PDB entry 1N32 | X-ray diffraction, 3.00 A resolution | chains A and M of the 23 polymer chains in the assembly

Chain A:
Molecule: 16S ribosomal RNA
Organism: Thermus thermophilus
Sequence (1522 nucleotides; each row starts with the number of its first residue; note: 42 numbers in that range are skipped by the numbering (no residue carries them; nothing is unmodelled there); a row labelled like 190A-190L holds insertion residues (190A, then the next letters in order); numbering starts at 0):
     0 UUUGUUGGAG AGUUUGAUCC UGGCUCAGGG UGAACGCUGG CGGCGUGCCU AAGACAUGCA
    60 AGUCGUGCGG G
    73 CCGCGGGGUU UU
    88 ACUCCG
    95 UGGUC
   101 AGCGGCGGAC GGGUGAGUAA CGCGUGGGU
  129A G
   130 ACCUACCCGG AAGAGGGGGA CAACCCGGGG AAACUCGGGC UAAUCCCCCA UGUGGACCCG
   190 C
190A-190L CCCUUGGGGUGU
   191 GUCCAAAGGG CUUU
   216 GCCCGCUUCC GGAUGGGCCC GCGUCCCAUC AGCUAGUUGG UGGGGUAAUG GCCCACCAAG
   276 GCGACGACGG GUAGCCGGUC UGAGAGGAUG GCCGGCCACA GGGGCACUGA GACACGGGCC
   336 CCACUCCUAC GGGAGGCAGC AGUUAGGAAU CUUCCGCAAU GGGCGCAAGC CUGACGGAGC
   396 GACGCCGCUU GGAGGAAGAA GCCCUUCGGG GUGUAAACUC CUGAA
   442 CCCGGGACGA AACCCCCGAC GA
   474 GGGGACUGAC GGUACCGGG
   494 GUAAUAGCGC CGGCCAACUC CGUGCCAGCA GCCGCGGUAA UACGGAGGGC GCGAGCGUUA
   554 CCCGGAUUCA CUGGGCGUAA AGGGCGUGUA GGCGGCCUGG GGCGUCCCAU GUGAAAGACC
   614 ACGGCUCAAC CGUGGGGGAG CGUGGGAUAC GCUCAGGCUA GACGGUGGGA GAGGGUGGUG
   674 GAAUUCCCGG AGUAGCGGUG AAAUGCGCAG AUACCGGGAG GAACGCCGAU GGCGAAGGCA
   734 GCCACCUGGU CCACCCGUGA CGCUGAGGCG CGAAAGCGUG GGGAGCAAAC CGGAUUAGAU
   794 ACCCGGGUAG UCCACGCCCU AAACGAUGCG CGCUAGGUCU CUGGGUCU
   848 CCUGGGGGCC GAAGCUAACG CGUUAAGCGC GCCGCCUGGG GAGUACGGCC GCAAGGCUGA
   908 AACUCAAAGG AAUUGACGGG GGCCCGCACA AGCGGUGGAG CAUGUGGUUU AAUUCGAAGC
   968 AACGCGAAGA ACCUUACCAG GCCUUGACAU GCUAGG
 1003A G
  1004 AACCCGGGUG AAAGCCUGGG GUGCCCC
1030A-1030D GCGA
  1031 GGGGAGCCCU AGCACAGGUG CUGCAUGGCC GUCGUCAGCU CGUGCCGUGA GGUGUUGGGU
  1091 UAAGUCCCGC AACGAGCGCA ACCCCCGCCG UUAGUUGCCA GCGGUUCGGC CGGGCACUCU
  1151 AACGGGACUG CCCGCGAAA
  1171 GCGGGAGGAA GGAGGGGACG ACGUCUGGUC AGCAUGGCCC UUACGGCCUG GGCGACACAC
  1231 GUGCUACAAU GCCCACUACA AAGCGAUGCC ACCCGGCAAC GGGGAGCUAA UCGCAAAAAG
  1291 GUGGGCCCAG UUCGGAUUGG GGUCUGCAAC CCGACCCCAU GAAGCCGGAA UCGCUAGUAA
  1351 UCGCGGAUCA G
 1361A C
  1362 CAUGCCGCGG UGAAUACGUU CCCGGGCCUU GUACACACCG CCCGUCACGC CAUGGGAGCG
  1422 GGCUCUACCC GAAGUCGCCG GG
  1446 AGCCUACGGG
  1459 CAGGCGCCGA GGGUAGGGCC CGUGACUGGG GCGAAGUCGU AACAAGGUAG CUGUACCGGA
  1519 AGGUGCGGCU GGAUCACCUC CUUUCU
Unresolved in the structure: 0-4, 1535-1538
Ion coordination: Mg2+ site 1: U12, G22; Mg2+ site 2: G15, U920; Mg2+ site 3 near G21 (its only coordinating residue here); Mg2+ site 4: G46, G394; Mg2+ site 5: C48, G115; Mg2+ site 6 near G52 (its only coordinating residue here); Mg2+ site 7 near A53 (its only coordinating residue here); Mg2+ site 8: A59, U387; Mg2+ site 9: G61, U62, G105; Mg2+ site 10: G70, U98; Mg2+ site 11: G107, G324, G326; Mg2+ site 12: A109, G331; 88 more Mg2+ sites not listed
Residues lining bound ligands: paromomycin (PAR): C1404, G1405, U1406, C1407, A1408, C1409, C1490, G1491, A1492, A1493, G1494, U1495, C1496
Reported in the primary citation:
  - contacts within the chain: G530-A1492
  - conformationally variable residues (side-chain flip): G530, A1492, A1493

Chain M:
Name: 30S ribosomal protein S13
Organism: Thermus thermophilus
Chain sequence (126 residues; numbered 1 to 126; the number before each row is that of its first residue):
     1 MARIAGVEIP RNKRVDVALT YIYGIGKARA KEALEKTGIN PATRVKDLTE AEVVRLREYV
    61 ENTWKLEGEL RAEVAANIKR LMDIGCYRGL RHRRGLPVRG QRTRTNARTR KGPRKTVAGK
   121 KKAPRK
Unresolved in the structure: 1, 120-126
Ion coordination: Mg2+: Thr20, Ile22, Ile25 (shared with U1330(A) of chain A)

Interface between chain A and chain M:
Pairs across the interface (88):
  G947(A) - Arg108(M)  phosphate contact
  G947(A) - Thr109(M)  hydrogen bond to the phosphate
  C948(A) - Asn106(M)  hydrogen bond to the base
  C948(A) - Ala107(M)  hydrogen bond to the phosphate
  C948(A) - Arg108(M)  hydrogen bond to the phosphate
  C948(A) - Thr109(M)  hydrogen bond to the phosphate
  A949(A) - Gln101(M)  phosphate contact
  A949(A) - Arg102(M)  phosphate contact
  A949(A) - Asn106(M)  hydrogen bond to the base
  U950(A) - Arg102(M)  salt bridge to the phosphate
  U950(A) - Thr105(M)  hydrogen bond to the base
  U950(A) - Asn106(M)  base contact
  G951(A) - Arg102(M)  salt bridge to the phosphate
  G951(A) - Thr105(M)  base contact
  U952(A) - Arg104(M)  hydrogen bond to the base
  G953(A) - Arg104(M)  salt bridge to the phosphate
  G954(A) - Arg104(M)  hydrogen bond to the base
  A1225(A) - Arg102(M)  phosphate contact
  A1225(A) - Thr103(M)  sugar contact
  C1226(A) - Arg91(M)  salt bridge to the phosphate
  C1226(A) - Leu96(M)  phosphate contact
  C1226(A) - Thr103(M)  hydrogen bond to the phosphate
  C1226(A) - Arg104(M)  base contact
  C1226(A) - Lys111(M)  hydrogen bond to the sugar
  A1227(A) - Leu96(M)  phosphate contact
  A1227(A) - Lys111(M)  salt bridge to the phosphate
  A1227(A) - Lys115(M)  hydrogen bond to the sugar
  A1227(A) - Val117(M)  sugar contact
  C1228(A) - Arg104(M)  base contact
  C1228(A) - Arg108(M)  salt bridge to the phosphate
  C1228(A) - Lys111(M)  salt bridge to the phosphate
  C1228(A) - Pro113(M)  phosphate contact
  C1228(A) - Arg114(M)  phosphate contact
  C1228(A) - Lys115(M)  hydrogen bond to the phosphate
  C1228(A) - Thr116(M)  hydrogen bond to the phosphate
  C1228(A) - Val117(M)  hydrogen bond to the sugar
  A1229(A) - Arg104(M)  hydrogen bond to the base
  A1229(A) - Arg114(M)  salt bridge to the phosphate
  A1229(A) - Thr116(M)  hydrogen bond to the phosphate
  C1230(A) - Thr105(M)  base contact
  G1295(A) - Arg14(M)  sugar contact
  C1296(A) - Arg14(M)  sugar contact
  C1296(A) - Arg44(M)  salt bridge to the phosphate
  C1297(A) - Arg44(M)  salt bridge to the phosphate
  U1301(A) - Tyr21(M)  phosphate contact
  U1302(A) - Lys13(M)  salt bridge to the phosphate
  U1302(A) - Arg14(M)  base contact
  U1302(A) - Val17(M)  phosphate contact
  U1302(A) - Tyr21(M)  phosphate contact
  A1306(A) - Thr109(M)  hydrogen bond to the sugar
  U1307(A) - Gln101(M)  hydrogen bond to the phosphate
  U1307(A) - Thr109(M)  sugar contact
  U1307(A) - Arg110(M)  phosphate contact
  U1308(A) - Ile78(M)  sugar contact
  U1308(A) - His92(M)  hydrogen bond to the phosphate
  U1308(A) - Pro97(M)  phosphate contact
  U1308(A) - Val98(M)  hydrogen bond to the phosphate
  U1308(A) - Arg99(M)  salt bridge to the phosphate
  U1308(A) - Gln101(M)  hydrogen bond to the phosphate
  U1308(A) - Arg110(M)  salt bridge to the phosphate
  G1309(A) - Val74(M)  sugar contact
  G1309(A) - Asn77(M)  hydrogen bond to the sugar
  G1309(A) - Ile78(M)  sugar contact
  G1309(A) - Arg88(M)  salt bridge to the phosphate
  G1309(A) - His92(M)  salt bridge to the phosphate
  G1309(A) - Val98(M)  phosphate contact
  G1309(A) - Arg99(M)  salt bridge to the phosphate
  G1310(A) - Asn77(M)  sugar contact
  G1310(A) - Arg80(M)  salt bridge to the phosphate
  G1310(A) - Arg88(M)  salt bridge to the phosphate
  C1320(A) - Tyr87(M)  sugar contact
  C1321(A) - Tyr87(M)  sugar contact
  C1322(A) - Gly100(M)  sugar contact
  G1323(A) - Gly100(M)  phosphate contact
  C1328(A) - Ala28(M)  phosphate contact
  C1328(A) - Arg29(M)  sugar contact
  A1329(A) - Tyr23(M)  phosphate contact
  A1329(A) - Gly24(M)  phosphate contact
  A1329(A) - Ile25(M)  phosphate contact
  A1329(A) - Gly26(M)  hydrogen bond to the phosphate
  A1329(A) - Ala28(M)  phosphate contact
  A1329(A) - Arg29(M)  hydrogen bond to the phosphate
  A1329(A) - Leu70(M)  sugar contact
  U1330(A) - Ile22(M)  phosphate contact
  U1330(A) - Tyr23(M)  phosphate contact
  U1330(A) - Gly24(M)  phosphate contact
  U1330(A) - Ile25(M)  hydrogen bond to the phosphate
  G1331(A) - Tyr23(M)  phosphate contact
Other interface residues (no listed pair), chain A (34 interface residues in all): A946, A1332
Other interface residues (no listed pair), chain M (44 interface residues in all): Lys27, Leu81

In short:
34 residues of chain A and 44 residues of chain M are in contact, with 26 hydrogen bonds and 18 salt bridges.
Polar pairs include C948(A)-Asn106(M), A949(A)-Asn106(M) and U950(A)-Thr105(M). Bound to chain A: paromomycin.
The paper reports conformational variability at G530(A), A1492(A) and A1493(A); contacts within the chain
involving G530(A) and A1492(A).
Here chain A is 16S ribosomal RNA and chain M is 30S ribosomal protein S13, both from Thermus thermophilus.
Entry 1N32 (Structure of the Thermus thermophilus 30S ribosomal subunit bound to codon and near-cognate
transfer RNA anticodon ...) was determined by X-ray diffraction, deposited together with 1N33, 1N34 and 1N36.
